5ZML - chains A and B; structure by X-ray diffraction, 1.80 A resolution.

Chain A:
Name: Eukaryotic translation initiation factor 4E
Source organism: Homo sapiens
Reference sequence: P06730 (IF4E_HUMAN); numbering as in UniProt (aligned over 27-217)
Sequence (191 residues; row label = number of the first residue in the row):
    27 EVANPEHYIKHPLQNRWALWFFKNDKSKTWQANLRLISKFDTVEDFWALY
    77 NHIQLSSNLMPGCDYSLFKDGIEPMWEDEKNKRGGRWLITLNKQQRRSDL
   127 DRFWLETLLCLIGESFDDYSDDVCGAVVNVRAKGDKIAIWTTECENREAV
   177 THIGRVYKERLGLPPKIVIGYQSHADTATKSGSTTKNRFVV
Swiss-Prot annotation at these positions:
  - region (EIF4EBP1/2/3 binding): His-37 to Gln-40, Trp-73 to Asn-77, Glu-132 to Gly-139
  - binding site (mRNA): Trp-56, Gln-57, Trp-102, Glu-103, Arg-157 to Lys-162, Thr-205 to Ser-207
  - site: Lys-159 (Microbial infection: Interaction with potato virus Y VPg)
  - modified residue: Ser-209 (Phosphoserine)

Chain B:
Name: Ace-lys-lys-arg-tyr-ser-arg-MK8-gln-leu-leu-MK8-phe-arg-arg
Sequence (16 residues; row label = number of the first residue in the row):
     1 XKKRYSRLQLLLFRRR
Disordered / not traced: 16
Modified / non-standard residues: ACE (acetyl group) at position 1; Leu-8 (2-methyl-L-norleucine; MK8); Leu-12 (2-methyl-L-norleucine; MK8)

Chain A / chain B interface:
Pairs across the interface - 22 pairs, chain A then chain B:
  His-37(A) / Tyr-5(B)
  His-37(A) / Phe-13(B)
  Pro-38(A) / Lys-3(B)
  Pro-38(A) / Tyr-5(B)  hydrogen bond (backbone-side chain)
  Gln-40(A) / Lys-2(B)
  Gln-40(A) / Lys-3(B)  hydrogen bond (side chain-backbone)
  Val-69(A) / Leu-10(B)  hydrophobic
  Val-69(A) / Phe-13(B)  hydrophobic
  Trp-73(A) / Leu-10(B)  hydrogen bond (side chain-backbone)
  Trp-73(A) / Leu-11(B)  hydrophobic
  Trp-73(A) / Arg-14(B)
  Tyr-76(A) / Arg-14(B)
  Asn-77(A) / Arg-14(B)  hydrogen bond
  Glu-132(A) / Arg-7(B)  salt bridge
  Leu-135(A) / Leu-10(B)
  Ile-138(A) / Leu-10(B)  hydrophobic
  Gly-139(A) / Arg-4(B)
  Gly-139(A) / Tyr-5(B)  hydrogen bond (backbone-backbone)
  Glu-140(A) / Lys-3(B)
  Glu-140(A) / Arg-4(B)
  Asp-143(A) / Arg-4(B)  salt bridge
  Arg-186(A) / Arg-7(B)
Other interface residues (no listed pair), chain A (18 interface residues in all): Leu-39, Glu-70, Ser-141, Asp-147
The authors on this interface:
  - interface residues, chain A: Pro-38(A), Trp-73(A), Tyr-76(A), Asn-77(A)

In short:
Chain A and chain B form an interface of 18 and 9 residues respectively, with 5 hydrogen bonds and 2 salt
bridges. Polar pairs include Glu-132(A)/Arg-7(B), Asp-143(A)/Arg-4(B) and Pro-38(A)/Tyr-5(B). From UniProt: 13
mRNA-binding residues on chain A. From the paper: interface residues Pro-38(A), Trp-73(A) and Tyr-76(A) among
others.
Here chain A is Eukaryotic translation initiation factor 4E (Homo sapiens) and chain B is
Ace-lys-lys-arg-tyr-ser-arg-MK8-gln-leu-leu-MK8-phe-arg-arg. Entry 5ZML (Stapled-peptides tailored against
initiation of translation) was determined by X-ray diffraction together with 5ZJY, 5ZJZ, 5ZK5, 5ZK7 and 5ZK9
from the same study.
